PDB entry 4Z5T | X-ray diffraction, 2.80 A resolution | chains F and I of the 10 polymer chains in the assembly

Chain F:
Protein: Histone H4
Source organism: Homo sapiens
UniProt: P62805 (H4_HUMAN); residues 0-102 here correspond to UniProt positions 1-103 (UniProt number = residue number + 1)
Chain sequence (106 residues; numbered -3 to 102; the number before each row is that of its first residue; numbers below 1 keep their minus sign (Gly-3 is residue -3)):
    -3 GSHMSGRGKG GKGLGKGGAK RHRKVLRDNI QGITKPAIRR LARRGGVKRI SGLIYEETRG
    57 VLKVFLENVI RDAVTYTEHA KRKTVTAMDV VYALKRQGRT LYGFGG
Disordered / not traced: -3 to 23
Sequence notes: expression tag (-3 to -1)
Swiss-Prot annotation at these positions:
  - DNA-binding region: Lys16 to Lys20
  - modified residue: Ser1 (N-acetylserine), Arg3 (Asymmetric dimethylarginine), Lys5 (N6-(2-hydroxyisobutyryl)lysine), Lys8 (N6-(2-hydroxyisobutyryl)lysine), Lys12 (N6-(2-hydroxyisobutyryl)lysine), Lys16 (N6-(2-hydroxyisobutyryl)lysine), Lys20 (N6,N6,N6-trimethyllysine), Lys31 (N6-(2-hydroxyisobutyryl)lysine), Lys44 (N6-(2-hydroxyisobutyryl)lysine), Ser47 (Phosphoserine), Tyr51 (Phosphotyrosine), Lys59 (N6-(2-hydroxyisobutyryl)lysine), Lys77 (N6-(2-hydroxyisobutyryl)lysine), Lys79 (N6-(2-hydroxyisobutyryl)lysine), Thr80 (Phosphothreonine), Tyr88 (Phosphotyrosine), Lys91 (N6-(2-hydroxyisobutyryl)lysine)
  - cross-link (Glycyl lysine isopeptide (Lys-Gly)): Lys12 (interchain with G-Cter in SUMO2), Lys20 (interchain with G-Cter in SUMO2), Lys31 (interchain with G-Cter in SUMO2), Lys59 (interchain with G-Cter in SUMO2), Lys79 (interchain with G-Cter in SUMO2), Lys91 (interchain with G-Cter in SUMO2)

Chain I:
Molecule: 146-nt DNA strand
Source organism: Homo sapiens
Sequence (146 nucleotides; numbered 1 to 146; the number before each row is that of its first residue):
     1 ATCAATATCC ACCTGCAGAT TCTACCAAAA GTGTATTTGG AAACTGCTCC ATCAAAAGGC
    61 ATGTTCAGCT GAATTCAGCT GAACATGCCT TTTGATGGAG CAGTTTCCAA ATACACTTTT
   121 GGTAGAATCT GCAGGTGGAT ATTGAT

Interface between chain F and chain I:
Contacting residue pairs (11):
  Arg45(F) with DT80(I), sugar contact; DG81(I), phosphate contact
  Ile46(F) with DT80(I), sugar contact; DG81(I), hydrogen bond to the phosphate
  Ser47(F) with DT80(I), phosphate contact
  Gly48(F) with DT80(I), hydrogen bond to the phosphate
  Arg78(F) with DC101(I), phosphate contact; DA102(I), phosphate contact
  Lys79(F) with DC101(I), hydrogen bond to the phosphate
  Thr80(F) with DG100(I), phosphate contact; DC101(I), hydrogen bond to the phosphate
Interface residues without a listed pair, chain F (10 interface residues in all): Lys44, Tyr51, Lys77

In short:
10 residues of chain F face 5 of chain I across their interface; the contacts include 4 hydrogen bonds. Polar
contacts include Ile46(F)-DG81(I), Gly48(F)-DT80(I) and Lys79(F)-DC101(I). From UniProt: a DNA-binding region
on chain F.
Here chain F is Histone H4 and chain I is a 146-nt DNA strand, both from Homo sapiens. Entry 4Z5T (The
nucleosome containing human H3.5) was determined by X-ray diffraction.
